9D3C - chains C and D of the 4 polymer chains in the assembly; structure by electron microscopy, 3.96 A resolution.

== Chain C ==
Molecule: Glutamate receptor ionotropic, NMDA 1
Source organism: Homo sapiens
UniProt: Q05586 (NMDZ1_HUMAN); residues 23-847 here = UniProt positions 23-847
Amino-acid sequence (825 residues; each row starts with the number of its first residue):
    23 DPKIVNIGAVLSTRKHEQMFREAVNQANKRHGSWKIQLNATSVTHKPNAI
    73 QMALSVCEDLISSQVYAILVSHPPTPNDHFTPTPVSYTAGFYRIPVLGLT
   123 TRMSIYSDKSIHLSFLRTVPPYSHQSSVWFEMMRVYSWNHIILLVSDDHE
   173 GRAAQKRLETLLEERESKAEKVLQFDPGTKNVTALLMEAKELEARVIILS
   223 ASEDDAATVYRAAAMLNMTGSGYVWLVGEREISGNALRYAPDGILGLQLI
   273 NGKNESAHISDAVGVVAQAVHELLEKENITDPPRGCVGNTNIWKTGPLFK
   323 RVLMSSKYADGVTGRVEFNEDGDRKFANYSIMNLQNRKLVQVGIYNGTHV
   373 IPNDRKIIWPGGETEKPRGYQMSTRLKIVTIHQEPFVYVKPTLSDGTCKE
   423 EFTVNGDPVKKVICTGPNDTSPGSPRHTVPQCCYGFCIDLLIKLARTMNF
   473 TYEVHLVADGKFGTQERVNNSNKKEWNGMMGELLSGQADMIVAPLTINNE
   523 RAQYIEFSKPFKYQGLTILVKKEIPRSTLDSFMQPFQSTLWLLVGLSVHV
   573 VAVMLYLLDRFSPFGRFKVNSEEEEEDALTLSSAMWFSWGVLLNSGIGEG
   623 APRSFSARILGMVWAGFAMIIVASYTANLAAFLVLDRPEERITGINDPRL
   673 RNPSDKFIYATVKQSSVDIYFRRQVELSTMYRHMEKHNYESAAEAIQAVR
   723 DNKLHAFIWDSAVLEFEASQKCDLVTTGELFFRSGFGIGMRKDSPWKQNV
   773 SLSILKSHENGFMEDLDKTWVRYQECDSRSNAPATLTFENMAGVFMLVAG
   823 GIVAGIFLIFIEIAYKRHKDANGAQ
Not modelled in the structure: 23-24, 586-599, 842-847
Sequence notes: engineered mutation Asn844 (Arg in Q05586), Gly845 (Arg in Q05586), Ala846 (Lys in Q05586)
Swiss-Prot annotation at these positions:
  - region: Leu603 to Pro624 (Pore-forming)
  - binding site (glycine): Pro516, Thr518, Arg523, Ser688, Asp732
  - glycosylation (N-linked (GlcNAc...) asparagine): Asn61, Asn203, Asn239, Asn276, Asn300, Asn350, Asn368, Asn440, Asn471, Asn491, Asn674, Asn771
Cystine bridges: Cys79-Cys308, Cys420-Cys454, Cys436-Cys455, Cys744-Cys798
Covalently attached groups: N-acetylglucosamine (NAG) linked to Asn368, Asn471, Asn771
Small-molecule neighbours:
  - glycine (GLY): Phe484, Pro516, Leu517, Thr518, Arg523, Ser687, Ser688, Trp731, Asp732, Phe758
  - Esketamine (JC9; (2S)-2-(2-chlorophenyl)-2-(methylamino)cyclohexan-1-one): Val644, Ala645, Thr648

== Chain D ==
Molecule: Glutamate receptor ionotropic, NMDA 2D
Source organism: Homo sapiens
UniProt: O15399 (NMDE4_HUMAN); numbering as in UniProt (aligned over 28-880)
Amino-acid sequence (861 residues; numbered 28 to 888; the number before each row is that of its first residue):
    28 FPEEAPGPGGAGGPGGGLGGARPLNVALVFSGPAYAAEAARLGPAVAAAV
    78 RSPGLDVRPVALVLNGSDPRSLVLQLCDLLSGLRVHGVVFEDDSRAPAVA
   128 PILDFLSAQTSLPIVAVHGGAALVLTPKEKGSTFLQLGSSTEQQLQVIFE
   178 VLEEYDWTSFVAVTTRAPGHRAFLSYIEVLTDGSLVGWEHRGALTLDPGA
   228 GEAVLSAQLRSVSAQIRLLFCAREEAEPVFRAAEEAGLTGSGYVWFMVGP
   278 QLAGGGGSGAPGEPPLLPGGAPLPAGLFAVRSAGWRDDLARRVAAGVAVV
   328 ARGAQALLRDYGFLPELGHDCRAQNRTHRGESLHRYFMNITWDNRDYSFN
   378 EDGFLVNPSLVVISLTRDRTWEVVGSWEQQTLRLKYPLWSRYGRFLQPVD
   428 DTQHLTVATLEERPFVIVEPADPISGTCIRDSVPCRSQLNRTHSPPPDAP
   478 RPEKRCCKGFCIDILKRLAHTIGFSYDLYLVTNGKHGKKIDGVWNGMIGE
   528 VFYQRADMAIGSLTINEERSEIVDFSVPFVETGISVMVARSNGTVSPSAF
   578 LEPYSPAVWVMMFVMCLTVVAVTVFIFEYLSPVGYNRSLATGKRPGGSTF
   628 TIGKSIWLLWALVFNNSVPVENPRGTTSKIMVLVWAFFAVIFLASYTANL
   678 AAFMIQEEYVDTVSGLSDRKFQRPQEQYPPLKFGTVPNGSTEKNIRSNYP
   728 DMHSYMVRYNQPRVEEALTQLKAGKLDAFIYDAAVLNYMARKDEGCKLVT
   778 IGSGKVFATTGYGIALHKGSRWKRPIDLALLQFLGDDEIEMLERLWLSGI
   828 CHNDKIEVMSSKLDIDNMAGVFYMLLVAMGLSLLVFAWEHLVYWRLRHCL
   878 GPTETSQVAPA
Not modelled in the structure: 28-50, 227-230, 282-298, 416-428, 466-476, 608-625, 830-833, 873-888
Sequence notes: expression tag (881-888)
Swiss-Prot annotation at these positions:
  - region: Lys631 to Pro650 (Pore-forming)
  - binding site (L-glutamate): Ser539, Thr541, Arg546, Ser717, Thr718, Asp759
  - site: Asn642 (Functional determinant of NMDA receptors)
  - glycosylation (N-linked (GlcNAc...) asparagine): Asn92, Asn352, Asn366, Asn384, Asn467, Asn569
Cystine bridges: Cys104-Cys348, Cys455-Cys483, Cys462-Cys484
Covalently attached groups: N-acetylglucosamine (NAG) linked to Asn715
Small-molecule neighbours:
  - glutamic acid (GLU): His513, Ser539, Thr541, Arg546, Gly716, Ser717, Thr718, Tyr758, Asp759
  - Esketamine (JC9; (2S)-2-(2-chlorophenyl)-2-(methylamino)cyclohexan-1-one): Asn642, Leu670, Ala671, Thr674

== How chain C and chain D interact ==
Pairs across the interface (78):
  Asn70(C) - Asn352(D)
  Ala71(C) - Arg349(D)
  Ile72(C) - Arg349(D)
  Met74(C) - Phe132(D)  hydrophobic
  Ala75(C) - Val100(D)
  Leu76(C) - Arg97(D)
  Leu76(C) - Val100(D)  hydrophobic
  Leu76(C) - Leu101(D)  hydrophobic
  Cys79(C) - Arg97(D)
  Thr105(C) - Phe132(D)
  Tyr109(C) - Phe132(D)  hydrophobic
  Phe113(C) - Ser94(D)
  Phe113(C) - Pro96(D)  hydrophobic
  Phe113(C) - Ala125(D)  hydrophobic
  Phe113(C) - Val126(D)  hydrophobic
  Ile133(C) - Thr153(D)
  Ile133(C) - Pro154(D)
  Leu135(C) - Pro195(D)  hydrophobic
  Asp170(C) - Lys157(D)  salt bridge
  Cys308(C) - Asp95(D)
  Cys308(C) - Pro96(D)
  Cys308(C) - Arg97(D)  hydrogen bond (backbone-side chain)
  Val309(C) - Asp95(D)
  Val309(C) - Arg97(D)
  Gly310(C) - Asp95(D)
  Asn492(C) - Leu207(D)
  Ser493(C) - Leu207(D)
  Asn494(C) - Leu207(D)  hydrogen bond (side chain-backbone)
  Pro557(C) - Asp841(D)
  Phe558(C) - Leu840(D)
  Phe558(C) - Asp841(D)  hydrogen bond (backbone-side chain)
  Gln559(C) - Leu840(D)
  Gln559(C) - Ile842(D)
  Thr561(C) - Asp843(D)
  Leu562(C) - Asp841(D)
  Leu562(C) - Ile842(D)
  Leu562(C) - Asp843(D)
  Leu565(C) - Asp843(D)
  Leu565(C) - Phe849(D)  hydrophobic
  Leu580(C) - Phe863(D)  hydrophobic
  Phe583(C) - Phe863(D)
  Phe583(C) - His867(D)
  Pro585(C) - Glu866(D)
  Val613(C) - Ser644(D)
  Val613(C) - Val645(D)  hydrophobic
  Asn616(C) - Ser644(D)  hydrogen bond
  Ser617(C) - Ser644(D)  hydrogen bond (backbone-side chain)
  Gly620(C) - Pro646(D)
  Glu621(C) - Pro646(D)
  Ala623(C) - Trp634(D)  hydrophobic
  Ser628(C) - Ser859(D)
  Ile631(C) - Leu858(D)  hydrophobic
  Leu632(C) - Ser859(D)
  Met634(C) - Trp637(D)  hydrogen bond
  Val635(C) - Ala855(D)  hydrophobic
  Ala637(C) - Phe641(D)
  Gly638(C) - Phe641(D)
  Phe639(C) - Val848(D)  hydrophobic
  Met641(C) - Phe641(D)
  Met641(C) - Asn642(D)
  Ile642(C) - Tyr673(D)
  Ile642(C) - Val848(D)  hydrophobic
  Ala649(C) - Leu677(D)  hydrophobic
  Ala649(C) - Met681(D)
  Asn650(C) - Met681(D)
  Asn650(C) - Asp841(D)  hydrogen bond
  Phe654(C) - Ser837(D)
  Phe654(C) - Lys839(D)
  Val656(C) - Ile682(D)  hydrophobic
  Leu657(C) - Met836(D)
  Leu657(C) - Ser837(D)
  Pro670(C) - Ser825(D)
  Pro670(C) - Gly826(D)
  Pro670(C) - Ile827(D)
  Arg671(C) - Ile827(D)
  Val697(C) - Asp458(D)
  Ser700(C) - Arg457(D)
  Arg704(C) - Ile456(D)
Interface residues without a listed pair, chain C (70 interface residues in all): Pro69, Pro106, Tyr114, Arg115, Ser132, His171, Ser569, Met576, Phe609, Gly618, Trp636, Ala645, Thr648, Ala653, Glu662, Asn674
Interface residues without a listed pair, chain D (63 interface residues in all): Cys104, Pro128, Ile129, Gly196, Val206, Asn643, Leu670, Thr674, Ala678, Tyr765, Val835, Ser838, Leu852, Met856, Val862

== In short ==
Chain C and chain D form an interface of 70 and 63 residues respectively, with 7 hydrogen bonds and 1 salt
bridge. Polar contacts include Asp170(C)-Lys157(D), Cys308(C)-Arg97(D) and Asn494(C)-Leu207(D). Esketamine is
bound between chain C and chain D. Bound to chain C: glycine.
Here chain C is Glutamate receptor ionotropic, NMDA 1 and chain D is Glutamate receptor ionotropic, NMDA 2D,
both from Homo sapiens. Entry 9D3C (Gly-,Glu-,(S)-(+)-ketamine bound GluN1a-2B-2D NMDAR) was determined by
electron microscopy together with 9D37, 9D38, 9D39, 9D3A and 9D3B from the same study.
